PDB entry 6PZ8 | electron microscopy, 4.19 A resolution (low resolution: residue-level contacts below are approximate; hydrogen-bond / salt-bridge calls are withheld) | chains B and J of the 12 polymer chains in the assembly

# Chain B (and J)
Molecule: S protein
Organism: Middle East respiratory syndrome-related coronavirus
Notes: fragment: S0 N-terminal domain; chain J of this document is another copy of the same molecule, construct and numbering; everything in this record applies to it too
UniProt: W6A090 (W6A090_9BETC); numbering as in UniProt (aligned over 18-743)
Sequence (726 residues; numbered 18 to 743; the number before each row is that of its first residue):
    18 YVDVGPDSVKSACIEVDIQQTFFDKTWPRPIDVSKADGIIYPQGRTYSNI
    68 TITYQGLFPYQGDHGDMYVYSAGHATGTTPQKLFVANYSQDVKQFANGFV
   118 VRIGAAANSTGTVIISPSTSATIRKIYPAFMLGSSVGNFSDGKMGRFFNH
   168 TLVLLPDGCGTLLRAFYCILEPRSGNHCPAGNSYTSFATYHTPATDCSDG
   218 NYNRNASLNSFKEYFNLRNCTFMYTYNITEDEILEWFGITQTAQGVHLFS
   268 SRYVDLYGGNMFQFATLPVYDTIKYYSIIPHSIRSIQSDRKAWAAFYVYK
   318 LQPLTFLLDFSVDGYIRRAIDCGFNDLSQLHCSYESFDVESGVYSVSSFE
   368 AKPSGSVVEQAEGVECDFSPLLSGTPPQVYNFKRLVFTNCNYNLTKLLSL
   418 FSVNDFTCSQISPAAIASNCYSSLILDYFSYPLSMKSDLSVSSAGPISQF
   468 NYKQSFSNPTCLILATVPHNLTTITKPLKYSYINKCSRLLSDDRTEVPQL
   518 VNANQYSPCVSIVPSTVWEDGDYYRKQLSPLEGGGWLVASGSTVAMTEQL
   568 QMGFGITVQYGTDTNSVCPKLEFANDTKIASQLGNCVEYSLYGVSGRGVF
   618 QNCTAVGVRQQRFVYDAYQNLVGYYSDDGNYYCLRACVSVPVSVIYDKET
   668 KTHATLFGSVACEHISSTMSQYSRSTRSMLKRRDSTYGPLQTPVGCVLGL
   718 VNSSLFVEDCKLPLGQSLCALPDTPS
Not modelled in the structure: 380-592
Disulfides: Cys30-Cys195, Cys176-Cys214, Cys185-Cys237, Cys339-Cys349, Cys603-Cys654, Cys620-Cys650, Cys679-Cys713, Cys727-Cys736
Covalently attached groups: N-acetylglucosamine (NAG) linked to Asn66, Asn155, Asn166, Asn236, Asn244, Asn619, Asn719; glycan linked to Asn125, Asn222

# Interface between chain B and chain J
Pairs across the interface (29; chain B residue first):
  Val623(B) - Ser65(J)
  Val623(B) - Val329(J)
  Gly624(B) - Thr63(J)
  Gly624(B) - Tyr64(J)
  Gly624(B) - Ser65(J)
  Gly624(B) - Val329(J)
  Gly624(B) - Asp330(J)
  Gly624(B) - Gly331(J)
  Val625(B) - Tyr58(J)
  Val625(B) - Thr63(J)
  Val625(B) - Asp330(J)
  Val625(B) - Gly331(J)
  Val625(B) - Tyr332(J)
  Gln627(B) - Tyr270(J)
  Gln627(B) - Val271(J)
  Gln628(B) - Tyr58(J)
  Gln628(B) - Gln60(J)
  Gln628(B) - Thr63(J)
  Gln628(B) - Phe279(J)
  Phe630(B) - Arg62(J)
  Phe630(B) - Thr63(J)
  Val631(B) - Thr63(J)
  Tyr632(B) - Arg62(J)
  Tyr632(B) - Thr63(J)
  Tyr632(B) - Tyr64(J)
  Asp633(B) - Tyr64(J)
  Ala634(B) - Ile67(J)
  Gln636(B) - Arg62(J)
  Gln636(B) - Tyr64(J)
Other interface residues (no listed pair), chain B (12 interface residues in all): Arg626

# In short
Chain B and chain J form an interface of 12 and 14 residues respectively. Covalently linked
N-acetylglucosamine: at Asn66(B), Asn155(B), Asn166(B), Asn236(B), Asn244(B) and Asn619(B) and 1 more.
Both chains are S protein (Middle East respiratory syndrome-related coronavirus). Entry 6PZ8 (MERS S0 trimer
in complex with variable domain of antibody G2) was determined by electron microscopy, deposited together with
6PXG and 6PXH.
